PDB entry 6TKJ | X-ray diffraction, 2.81 A resolution | chains H and I of the 3 polymer chains in the assembly

# Chain H
Molecule: Thrombin heavy chain
From: Homo sapiens
Notes: EC 3.4.21.5
Reference sequence: P00734 (THRB_HUMAN); residues 321-579 here correspond to UniProt positions 364-622 (UniProt number = residue number + 43)
Amino-acid sequence (259 residues; each row starts with the number of its first residue):
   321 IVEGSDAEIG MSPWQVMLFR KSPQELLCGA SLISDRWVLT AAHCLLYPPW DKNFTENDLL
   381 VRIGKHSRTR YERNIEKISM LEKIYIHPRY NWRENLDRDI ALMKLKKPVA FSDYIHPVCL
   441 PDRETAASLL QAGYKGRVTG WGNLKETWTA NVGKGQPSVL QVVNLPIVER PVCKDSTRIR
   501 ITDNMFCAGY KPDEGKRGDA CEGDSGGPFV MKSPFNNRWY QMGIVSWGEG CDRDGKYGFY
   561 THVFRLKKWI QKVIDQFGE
Disordered / not traced: 467-474, 578-579
Swiss-Prot annotation at these positions:
  - region: Ala508 to Val530 (High affinity receptor-binding region which is also known as the TP508 peptide)
  - active site (Charge relay system): His363, Asp419, Ser525
  - glycosylation: Asn373 (N-linked (GlcNAc...) (complex) asparagine)
Disulfides: Cys348-Cys364, Cys493-Cys507, Cys521-Cys551
Glycans and other covalent adducts: N-acetylglucosamine (NAG) linked to Asn373

# Chain I
Molecule: Tsetse thrombin inhibitor
Reference sequence: O97373 (TTI_GLOMM); residues -20 to 32 here correspond to UniProt positions 1-53 (UniProt number = residue number + 21)
Amino-acid sequence (53 residues; numbered -20 to 32; the number before each row is that of its first residue; numbers below 1 keep their minus sign (Met-20 is residue -20)):
   -20 MKFFTVLFFL LSIIYLIVAA PGEPGAPIDY DEYGDSSEEV GGTPLHEIPG IRL
Disordered / not traced: -20 to 0, 13-26, 32
Modified residues: Tyr9 (O-sulfo-L-tyrosine; TYS); Tyr12 (O-sulfo-L-tyrosine; TYS)

# How chain H and chain I interact
Contacting residue pairs (46; chain H residue first):
  Tyr367(H) - Pro28(I)
  Trp370(H) - Arg31(I)
  His407(H) - Asp10(I)  salt bridge
  His407(H) - Tyr12(I)
  Pro408(H) - Tyr12(I)
  Arg409(H) - Tyr12(I)
  Glu414(H) - Pro28(I)
  Arg418(H) - Asp10(I)  salt bridge
  Arg418(H) - Glu11(I)
  Arg443(H) - Ile7(I)
  Arg443(H) - Asp8(I)
  Arg443(H) - Tyr9(I)
  Ala446(H) - Ile7(I)
  Leu450(H) - Pro3(I)
  Leu450(H) - Gly4(I)  hydrogen bond (backbone-backbone)
  Gln451(H) - Gly1(I)  hydrogen bond (side chain-backbone)
  Gln451(H) - Glu2(I)
  Ala452(H) - Gly1(I)  hydrogen bond (backbone-backbone)
  Ala452(H) - Glu2(I)  hydrogen bond (backbone-backbone)
  Ile487(H) - Gly4(I)
  Arg490(H) - Gly4(I)
  Asp503(H) - Pro6(I)
  Asn504(H) - Asp10(I)
  Met505(H) - Ala5(I)
  Phe506(H) - Gly4(I)
  Asp519(H) - Arg31(I)  salt bridge
  Ala520(H) - Arg31(I)  hydrogen bond (backbone-side chain)
  Trp547(H) - Arg31(I)
  Gly548(H) - Gly29(I)
  Gly548(H) - Ile30(I)  hydrogen bond (backbone-backbone)
  Gly548(H) - Arg31(I)
  Gly550(H) - Arg31(I)  hydrogen bond (backbone-side chain)
  His562(H) - Ala5(I)
  His562(H) - Pro6(I)  hydrogen bond (side chain-backbone)
  Phe564(H) - Ile7(I)  hydrophobic
  Phe564(H) - Asp8(I)
  Phe564(H) - Tyr9(I)
  Arg565(H) - Asp8(I)  salt bridge
  Arg565(H) - Tyr9(I)
  Arg565(H) - Asp10(I)  salt bridge
  Leu566(H) - Asp10(I)
  Lys567(H) - Tyr9(I)
  Lys568(H) - Tyr9(I)
  Trp569(H) - Tyr12(I)
  Gln571(H) - Tyr9(I)
  Lys572(H) - Tyr12(I)
Other interface residues (no listed pair), chain H (49 interface residues in all): His363, Trp412, Arg413, Asn415, Asp442, Ala447, Val488, Ile499, Cys521, Glu522, Ser525, Val545, Ser546, Glu549, Cys551, Arg553, Gly558

# In short
49 residues of chain H face 16 of chain I across their interface; the contacts include 8 hydrogen bonds and 5
salt bridges. Polar pairs include His407(H)-Asp10(I), Arg418(H)-Asp10(I) and Asp519(H)-Arg31(I). Covalently
linked N-acetylglucosamine: at Asn373(H). From UniProt: 3 active-site residues on chain H.
Here chain H is Thrombin heavy chain (Homo sapiens) and chain I is Tsetse thrombin inhibitor. Entry 6TKJ
(Tsetse thrombin inhibitor in complex with human alpha-thrombin - tetragonal form at 7keV) was determined by
X-ray diffraction, deposited together with 6TKG, 6TKH, 6TKI and 6TKL.
